8DVF - chains B and M of the 9 polymer chains in the assembly; structure by electron microscopy, 3.30 A resolution.

[Chain B]
Protein: DnaB-like replicative helicase
Organism: Escherichia phage T4
Notes: EC 3.6.4.-
UniProtKB: P04530 (HELIC_BPT4); residues 1-432 here = UniProt positions 1-432
Amino-acid sequence (475 residues; each row starts with the number of its first residue):
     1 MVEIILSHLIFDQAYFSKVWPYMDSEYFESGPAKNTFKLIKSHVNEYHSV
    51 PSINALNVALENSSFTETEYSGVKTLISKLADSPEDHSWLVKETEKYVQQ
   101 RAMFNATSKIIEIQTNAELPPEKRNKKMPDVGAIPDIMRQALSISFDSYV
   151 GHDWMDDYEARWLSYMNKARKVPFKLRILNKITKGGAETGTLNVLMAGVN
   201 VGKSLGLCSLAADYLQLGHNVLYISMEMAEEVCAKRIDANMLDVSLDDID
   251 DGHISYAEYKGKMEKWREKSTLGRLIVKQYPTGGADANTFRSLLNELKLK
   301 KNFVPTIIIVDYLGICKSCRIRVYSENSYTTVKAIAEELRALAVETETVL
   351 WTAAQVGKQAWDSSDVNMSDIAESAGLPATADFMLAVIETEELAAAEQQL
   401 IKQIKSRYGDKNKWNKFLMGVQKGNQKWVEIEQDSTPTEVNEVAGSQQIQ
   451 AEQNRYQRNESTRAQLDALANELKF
Unresolved in the structure: 433-475
Sequence notes: expression tag (433-475)
UniProt features mapped onto this chain:
  - binding site (ATP): Ala-197 to Ser-204
Ion coordination: Mg2+: Ser-204, Glu-227 (together with ATP-gamma-S)
Ligand contacts:
  - ATP-gamma-S (AGS; phosphothiophosphoric acid-adenylate ester), molecule 1: Gly-198, Val-199, Asn-200, Val-201, Gly-202, Lys-203, Ser-204, Leu-205, Glu-227, Arg-236, Leu-246, Asp-247, Tyr-312, Gln-355, Lys-423, Gln-426
  - ATP-gamma-S (AGS), molecule 2: Pro-378, Ala-379, Lys-405, Ser-406, Arg-407, Tyr-408, Gly-409, Asp-410

[Chain M]
Molecule: 12-nt DNA strand
Sequence (12 nucleotides; row label = number of the first residue in the row):
     6 TTTTTTTTTTTT

[Interface between chain B and chain M]
Contacting residue pairs (7):
  Tyr-329(B) / DT14(M)  phosphate contact
  Tyr-329(B) / DT15(M)  phosphate contact
  Lys-358(B) / DT17(M)  salt bridge to the phosphate
  Ala-372(B) / DT15(M)  phosphate contact
  Ala-372(B) / DT16(M)  phosphate contact
  Ser-374(B) / DT15(M)  phosphate contact
  Ala-375(B) / DT15(M)  hydrogen bond to the phosphate
Also at the interface, not in a pair above, chain B (7 interface residues in all): Ile-371, Glu-373

[In short]
7 residues of chain B face 4 of chain M across their interface, with 1 hydrogen bond and 1 salt bridge. Among
the polar pairs are Ala-375(B)/DT15(M) and Lys-358(B)/DT17(M). Chain B binds ATP-gamma-S. Curated annotation
(UniProt) lists 8 ATP-binding residues on chain B.
Here chain B is DnaB-like replicative helicase (Escherichia phage T4) and chain M is a 12-nt DNA strand. Entry
8DVF (T4 Bacteriophage primosome with single strand DNA, state 1) was determined by electron microscopy
together with 8DTP, 8DUE, 8DVI, 8DW6, 8DWJ, 8G0Z and 8GAO from the same study.
